Entry 3VSU (X-ray diffraction, 2.05 A resolution); this record covers chains A and D of the 4 polymer chains in the assembly.

# Chain A (and D)
Name: Xylosidase
Notes: EC 3.2.1.37; chain D of this document is another copy of the same molecule, construct and numbering; everything in this record applies to it too
UniProtKB: A2ICH1 (A2ICH1_THESJ); residue numbers follow UniProt; this construct covers 1-638
Amino-acid sequence (638 residues; row label = number of the first residue in the row):
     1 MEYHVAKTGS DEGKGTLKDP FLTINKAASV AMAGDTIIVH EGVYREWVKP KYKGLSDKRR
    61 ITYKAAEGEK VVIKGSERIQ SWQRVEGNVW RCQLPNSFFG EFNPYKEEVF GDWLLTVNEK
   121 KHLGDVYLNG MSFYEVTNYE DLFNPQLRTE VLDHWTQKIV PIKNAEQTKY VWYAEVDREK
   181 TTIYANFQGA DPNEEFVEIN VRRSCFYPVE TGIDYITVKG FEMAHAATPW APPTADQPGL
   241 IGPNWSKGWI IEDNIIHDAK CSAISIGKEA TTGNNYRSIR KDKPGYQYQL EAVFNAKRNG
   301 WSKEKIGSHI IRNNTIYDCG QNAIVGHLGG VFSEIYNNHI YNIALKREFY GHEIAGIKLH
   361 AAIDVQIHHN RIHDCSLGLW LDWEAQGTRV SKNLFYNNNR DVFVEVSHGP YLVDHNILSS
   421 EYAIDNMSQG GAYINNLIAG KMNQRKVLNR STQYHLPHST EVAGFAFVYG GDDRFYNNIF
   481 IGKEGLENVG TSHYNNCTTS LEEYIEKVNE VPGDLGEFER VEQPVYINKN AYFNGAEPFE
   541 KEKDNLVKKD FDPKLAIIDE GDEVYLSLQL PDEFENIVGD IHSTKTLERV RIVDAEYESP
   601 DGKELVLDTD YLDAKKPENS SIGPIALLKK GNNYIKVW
Reported in the primary citation:
  - binding site for beta-D-xylopyranose: Trp113, Gln289, His352, Glu353, Lys358, His360, Asp382, Trp383, Glu405, Arg450
  - mutagenesis - W113A, E353A, K358A, W380A, D382A, W383A, E405A: abolished catalytic activity
  - mutagenesis - W113Y, H352A, H360A, R450A: decreased catalytic activity
  - mutagenesis - W113F: unchanged catalytic activity
  - catalytic residues: Glu353, Asp382, Glu405
  - contacts within the chain: Lys358-Asp382 (hydrogen bond)

# Interface between chain A and chain D
Pairs across the interface (93; chain A residue first):
  Trp113(A) - Asp514(D)
  Val117(A) - Pro512(D)  hydrophobic
  Arg277(A) - Asn509(D)  hydrogen bond
  Arg277(A) - Gly513(D)  hydrogen bond (side chain-backbone)
  Arg277(A) - Asp514(D)  salt bridge
  Arg277(A) - Phe518(D)
  Arg280(A) - Asp594(D)  salt bridge
  Lys281(A) - Ile505(D)
  Lys281(A) - Asn509(D)  hydrogen bond (backbone-side chain)
  Lys281(A) - Phe518(D)
  Asp282(A) - Tyr504(D)
  Asp282(A) - Ile505(D)
  Asp282(A) - Phe518(D)
  Asp282(A) - Arg589(D)  salt bridge
  Asp282(A) - Arg591(D)  hydrogen bond (backbone-side chain)
  Lys283(A) - Phe518(D)
  Lys283(A) - Arg591(D)
  Lys283(A) - Ile592(D)  hydrogen bond (side chain-backbone)
  Pro284(A) - Asp514(D)
  Pro284(A) - Leu515(D)  hydrophobic
  Pro284(A) - Phe518(D)  hydrophobic
  Gly285(A) - Asp514(D)  hydrogen bond (backbone-side chain)
  Tyr286(A) - Phe465(D)
  Tyr286(A) - Asp514(D)  hydrogen bond (backbone-side chain)
  Gln287(A) - Tyr454(D)  hydrogen bond
  Gln287(A) - Phe465(D)  hydrogen bond (side chain-backbone)
  Leu290(A) - Gly464(D)
  Leu290(A) - Phe465(D)
  Glu291(A) - Tyr454(D)  hydrogen bond
  Glu291(A) - Ala463(D)
  Glu291(A) - Ile592(D)
  Phe294(A) - Phe294(D)  hydrophobic
  Phe294(A) - Val462(D)
  Phe294(A) - Ala463(D)
  Phe294(A) - Gly464(D)
  Phe294(A) - Phe465(D)  hydrophobic
  Arg298(A) - Leu456(D)
  Arg298(A) - Glu461(D)  salt bridge
  Arg298(A) - Val462(D)  hydrogen bond (side chain-backbone)
  Asn449(A) - Phe467(D)
  Asn449(A) - Leu515(D)
  Asn449(A) - Glu519(D)  hydrogen bond
  Arg450(A) - Leu515(D)
  Ser451(A) - Phe465(D)
  Gln453(A) - Phe465(D)
  Tyr454(A) - Gln287(D)  hydrogen bond
  Tyr454(A) - Leu290(D)
  Tyr454(A) - Glu291(D)  hydrogen bond
  Leu456(A) - Arg298(D)
  Glu461(A) - Arg298(D)  salt bridge
  Val462(A) - Phe294(D)
  Val462(A) - Arg298(D)  hydrogen bond (backbone-side chain)
  Ala463(A) - Glu291(D)
  Ala463(A) - Phe294(D)
  Gly464(A) - Leu290(D)
  Gly464(A) - Phe294(D)
  Phe465(A) - Tyr286(D)
  Phe465(A) - Gln287(D)  hydrogen bond (backbone-side chain)
  Phe465(A) - Leu290(D)
  Phe465(A) - Phe294(D)  hydrophobic
  Phe465(A) - Ser451(D)
  Phe465(A) - Gln453(D)
  Phe465(A) - Phe465(D)  hydrophobic
  Ala466(A) - Gln287(D)
  Phe467(A) - Asn449(D)
  Phe467(A) - Phe467(D)  hydrophobic
  Tyr504(A) - Asp282(D)
  Ile505(A) - Lys281(D)
  Ile505(A) - Asp282(D)
  Asn509(A) - Arg277(D)  hydrogen bond
  Asn509(A) - Lys281(D)  hydrogen bond (side chain-backbone)
  Pro512(A) - Val117(D)  hydrophobic
  Gly513(A) - Arg277(D)  hydrogen bond (backbone-side chain)
  Asp514(A) - Trp113(D)
  Asp514(A) - Arg277(D)  salt bridge
  Asp514(A) - Pro284(D)
  Asp514(A) - Gly285(D)  hydrogen bond (side chain-backbone)
  Asp514(A) - Tyr286(D)  hydrogen bond (side chain-backbone)
  Leu515(A) - Pro284(D)
  Leu515(A) - Asn449(D)
  Leu515(A) - Arg450(D)
  Phe518(A) - Arg277(D)
  Phe518(A) - Lys281(D)
  Phe518(A) - Asp282(D)
  Phe518(A) - Lys283(D)
  Phe518(A) - Pro284(D)  hydrophobic
  Glu519(A) - Asn449(D)  hydrogen bond
  Arg589(A) - Asp282(D)  salt bridge
  Arg591(A) - Asp282(D)  hydrogen bond (side chain-backbone)
  Arg591(A) - Lys283(D)
  Ile592(A) - Lys283(D)  hydrogen bond (backbone-side chain)
  Ile592(A) - Glu291(D)
  Asp594(A) - Arg280(D)  salt bridge
Interface residues without a listed pair, chain A (43 interface residues in all): Leu448, Thr452
Interface residues without a listed pair, chain D (43 interface residues in all): Leu448, Thr452, Ala466

# In short
The chain A/chain D interface involves 43 residues from each chain; the contacts include 24 hydrogen bonds and
8 salt bridges. Among the polar pairs are Arg277(A)-Asp514(D), Arg280(A)-Asp594(D) and Asp282(A)-Arg589(D).
The paper reports catalytic residues Glu353(A), Asp382(A) and Glu405(A); W113A, E353A and K358A of chain A,
among others, abolish catalytic activity; 12 substitutions were tested in all.
Chain A and chain D are both Xylosidase; the structure, The complex structure of XylC with xylobiose, was
determined by X-ray diffraction together with 3VST and 3VSV from the same study.
